PDB entry 4XCD | X-ray diffraction, 3.79 A resolution | chains D and E of the 6 polymer chains in the assembly

# Chain D (and E)
Molecule: Thermosome subunit beta
Source organism: Sulfolobus solfataricus (strain ATCC 35092 / DSM 1617 / JCM 11322 / P2)
Notes: chain E of this document is another copy of the same molecule, construct and numbering; everything in this record applies to it too
Reference sequence: Q9V2T8 (THSB_SULSO); residues 4-557 here correspond to UniProt positions 1-554 (UniProt number = residue number - 3)
Chain sequence (570 residues; each row starts with the number of its first residue; numbers below 1 keep their minus sign (Met-12 is residue -12)):
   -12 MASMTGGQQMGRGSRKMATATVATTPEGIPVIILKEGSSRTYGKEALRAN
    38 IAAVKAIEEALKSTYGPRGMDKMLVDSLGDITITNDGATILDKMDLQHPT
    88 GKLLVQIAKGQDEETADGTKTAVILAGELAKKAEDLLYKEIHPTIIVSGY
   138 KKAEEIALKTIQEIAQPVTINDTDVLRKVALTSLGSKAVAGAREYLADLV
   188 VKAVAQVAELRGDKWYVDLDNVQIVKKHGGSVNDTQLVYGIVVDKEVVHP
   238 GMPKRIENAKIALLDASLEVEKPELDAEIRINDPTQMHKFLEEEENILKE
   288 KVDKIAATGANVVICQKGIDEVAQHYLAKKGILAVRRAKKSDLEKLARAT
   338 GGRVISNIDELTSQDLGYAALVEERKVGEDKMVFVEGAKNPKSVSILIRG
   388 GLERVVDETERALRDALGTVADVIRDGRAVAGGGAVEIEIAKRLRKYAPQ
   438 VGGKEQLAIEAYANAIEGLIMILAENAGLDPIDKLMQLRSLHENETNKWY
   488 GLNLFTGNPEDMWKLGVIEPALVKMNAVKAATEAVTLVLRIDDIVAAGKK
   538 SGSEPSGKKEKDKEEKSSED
Disordered / not traced: -12 to 29, 292-293, 535-557 (chain E: -12 to 28, 255-256, 269-272, 297, 537-557)
Sequence notes: initiating methionine (-12); expression tag (-11 to 3)
Ligand contacts: ADP (adenosine-5'-diphosphate): Thr51, Tyr52, Gly53, Pro54, Ala103, Asp104, Gly105, Thr106, Lys107, Thr108, Thr169, Ser173, Gly419, Gly420, Gly421, Glu424, Leu456, Leu460, Leu489, Leu491, Met499, Val504, Glu506, Lys511

# Chain D / chain E interface
Residue-residue contacts - 16 pairs, chain D then chain E:
  Leu90(D) with Met60(E), hydrophobic
  Gln93(D) with Arg391(E)
  His129(D) with Glu462(E), hydrogen bond (side chain-backbone); Asn463(E); Gly465(E)
  Thr131(D) with Arg55(E); Ala464(E)
  Ser135(D) with Arg55(E)
  Leu526(D) with Met57(E)
  Arg527(D) with Met57(E); Asp58(E), hydrogen bond (backbone-backbone)
  Ile528(D) with Met57(E)
  Asp529(D) with Ser50(E), hydrogen bond; Met57(E)
  Asp530(D) with Lys59(E)
  Val532(D) with Leu61(E)
Other interface residues (no listed pair), chain D (16 interface residues in all): Pro86, Ile132, Lys441, Ile531, Ala534
Other interface residues (no listed pair), chain E (17 interface residues in all): Gly56, Val62, Ile68, Lys80, Met81

# In short
16 residues of chain D and 17 residues of chain E are in contact, with 3 hydrogen bonds. Among the polar pairs
are His129(D)-Glu462(E), Asp529(D)-Ser50(E) and Arg527(D)-Asp58(E). Ligands of chain D: ADP.
Both chains are Thermosome subunit beta (Sulfolobus solfataricus (strain ATCC 35092 / DSM 1617 / JCM 11322 /
P2)). Entry 4XCD (Crystal structure of an octadecameric TF55 complex from S. solfataricus) was determined by
X-ray diffraction, deposited together with 4XCG and 4XCI.
